Entry 1A0H (X-ray diffraction, 3.20 A resolution); this record covers chains B and E of the 4 polymer chains in the assembly.

[Chain B (and E)]
Protein: Meizothrombin
Source organism: Bos taurus
Notes: EC 3.4.21.5; fragment: f2/thrombin domain; chain E of this document is another copy of the same molecule, construct and numbering; everything in this record applies to it too
Reference sequence: P00735 (THRB_BOVIN); residues 321-579 here correspond to UniProt positions 367-625 (UniProt number = residue number + 46)
Sequence (259 residues; each row starts with the number of its first residue):
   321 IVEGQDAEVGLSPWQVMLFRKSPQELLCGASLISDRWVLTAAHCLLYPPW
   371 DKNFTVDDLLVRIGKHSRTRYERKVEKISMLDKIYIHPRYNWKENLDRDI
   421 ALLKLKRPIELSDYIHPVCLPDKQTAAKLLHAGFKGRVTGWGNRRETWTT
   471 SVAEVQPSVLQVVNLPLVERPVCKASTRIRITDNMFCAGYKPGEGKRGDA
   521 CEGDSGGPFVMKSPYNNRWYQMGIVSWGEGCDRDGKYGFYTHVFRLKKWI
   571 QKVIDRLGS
Cystine bridges: Cys-348/Cys-364, Cys-493/Cys-507, Cys-521/Cys-551
Glycans and other covalent adducts: N-acetylglucosamine (NAG) linked to Asn-373
Ligand contacts: 0G6 (D-phenylalanyl-N-[(2S,3S)-6-{[amino(iminio)methyl]amino}-1-chloro-2-hydroxyhexan-3-yl]-L-prolinamide): Cys-348, His-363, Tyr-367, Trp-370, Glu-414, Asn-415, Leu-416, Ile-499, Asp-519, Ala-520, Cys-521, Glu-522, Gly-523, Asp-524, Ser-525, Val-545, Ser-546, Trp-547, Gly-548, Glu-549, Gly-550, Cys-551, Gly-558
UniProt features mapped onto this chain:
  - region: Ala-508 to Val-530 (High affinity receptor-binding region which is also known as the TP508 peptide)
  - active site (Charge relay system): His-363, Asp-419, Ser-525
  - glycosylation: Asn-373 (N-linked (GlcNAc...) asparagine)

[Chain B / chain E interface]
Residue-residue contacts - 9 pairs, chain B then chain E:
  Lys-494(B) with Arg-498(E), hydrogen bond (backbone-side chain)
  Thr-497(B) with Arg-498(E)
  Arg-498(B) with Lys-494(E), hydrogen bond (side chain-backbone); Thr-497(E), hydrogen bond (side chain-backbone); Arg-498(E); Ile-499(E), hydrogen bond (side chain-backbone); Arg-500(E)
  Arg-500(B) with Arg-498(E)
  Ile-501(B) with Arg-498(E)
Interface residues without a listed pair, chain B (6 interface residues in all): Ile-499
Interface residues without a listed pair, chain E (7 interface residues in all): Ala-495, Ile-501

[Overview]
6 residues of chain B and 7 residues of chain E are in contact, with 4 hydrogen bonds. Polar contacts include
Lys-494(B)/Arg-498(E), Arg-498(B)/Thr-497(E) and Arg-498(B)/Ile-499(E). Bound to chain B: compound 0G6.
Covalently linked N-acetylglucosamine: at Asn-373(B). UniProt lists 3 active-site residues on chain B.
Both chains are Meizothrombin (Bos taurus). Entry 1A0H (The X-ray crystal structure of ppack-meizothrombin
DESF1: kringle/thrombin and carbohydrate/kringle/thrombin interactions and location of the linker ...) was
determined by X-ray diffraction.
